6F9B - chains V and Y of the 24 polymer chains in the assembly; structure by electron microscopy, 13.30 A resolution (very low resolution: no residue pairs are listed; an interface is given only as per-side residue counts).

[Chain V (and Y)]
Name: Glycoprotein
Organism: Rift valley fever virus
Notes: chain Y of this document is another copy of the same molecule, construct and numbering; everything in this record applies to it too
Reference sequence: A2T072 (A2T072_RVFV); residue numbers follow UniProt; this construct covers 691-1118
Sequence (431 residues; numbered 688 to 1118; the number before each row is that of its first residue):
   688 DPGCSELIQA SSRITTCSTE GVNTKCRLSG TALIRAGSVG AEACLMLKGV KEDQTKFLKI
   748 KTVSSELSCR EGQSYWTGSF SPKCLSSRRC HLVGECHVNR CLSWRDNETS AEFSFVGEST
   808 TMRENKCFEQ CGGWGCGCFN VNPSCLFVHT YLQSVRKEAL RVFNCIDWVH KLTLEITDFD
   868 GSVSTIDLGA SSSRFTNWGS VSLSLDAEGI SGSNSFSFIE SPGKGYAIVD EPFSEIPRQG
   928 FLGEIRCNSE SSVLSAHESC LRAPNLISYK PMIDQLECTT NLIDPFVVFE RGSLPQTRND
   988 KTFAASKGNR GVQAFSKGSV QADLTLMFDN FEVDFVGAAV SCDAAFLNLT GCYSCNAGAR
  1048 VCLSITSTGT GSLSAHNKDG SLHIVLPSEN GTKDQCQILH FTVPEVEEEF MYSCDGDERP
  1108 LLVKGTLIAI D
Construct notes: expression tag (688-690)
Disulfides: C691-C731, C704-C713, C756-C852, C771-C965, C777-C825, C783-C832, C788-C814, C818-C823, C934-C947, C1029-C1101, C1039-C1042, C1049-C1083
Reported in the primary citation:
  - post-translational modification sites: N794, N1035 (proposed by the authors, not directly observed)

[Interface between chain V and chain Y]
At this resolution (13 A) residue pairs are not listed: 26 residues of chain V and 24 of chain Y lie at the interface.

[Summary]
26 residues of chain V face 24 of chain Y across their interface. The paper reports modification sites N794(V)
and N1035(V).
Both chains are Glycoprotein (Rift valley fever virus). Entry 6F9B (Asymmetric unit of Rift Valley fever virus
glycoprotein shell) was determined by electron microscopy, deposited together with 6F8P, 6F9C, 6F9D, 6F9E and
6F9F.
